9MSH - chains J and U of the 8 polymer chains in the assembly; structure by electron microscopy, 2.80 A resolution.

Chain J:
Name: DNA-directed RNA polymerase subunit beta'
Organism: Escherichia coli
Notes: EC 2.7.7.6
UniProtKB: P0A8T7 (RPOC_ECOLI); residues 1-1407 here = UniProt positions 1-1407
Amino-acid sequence (1415 residues; row label = number of the first residue in the row):
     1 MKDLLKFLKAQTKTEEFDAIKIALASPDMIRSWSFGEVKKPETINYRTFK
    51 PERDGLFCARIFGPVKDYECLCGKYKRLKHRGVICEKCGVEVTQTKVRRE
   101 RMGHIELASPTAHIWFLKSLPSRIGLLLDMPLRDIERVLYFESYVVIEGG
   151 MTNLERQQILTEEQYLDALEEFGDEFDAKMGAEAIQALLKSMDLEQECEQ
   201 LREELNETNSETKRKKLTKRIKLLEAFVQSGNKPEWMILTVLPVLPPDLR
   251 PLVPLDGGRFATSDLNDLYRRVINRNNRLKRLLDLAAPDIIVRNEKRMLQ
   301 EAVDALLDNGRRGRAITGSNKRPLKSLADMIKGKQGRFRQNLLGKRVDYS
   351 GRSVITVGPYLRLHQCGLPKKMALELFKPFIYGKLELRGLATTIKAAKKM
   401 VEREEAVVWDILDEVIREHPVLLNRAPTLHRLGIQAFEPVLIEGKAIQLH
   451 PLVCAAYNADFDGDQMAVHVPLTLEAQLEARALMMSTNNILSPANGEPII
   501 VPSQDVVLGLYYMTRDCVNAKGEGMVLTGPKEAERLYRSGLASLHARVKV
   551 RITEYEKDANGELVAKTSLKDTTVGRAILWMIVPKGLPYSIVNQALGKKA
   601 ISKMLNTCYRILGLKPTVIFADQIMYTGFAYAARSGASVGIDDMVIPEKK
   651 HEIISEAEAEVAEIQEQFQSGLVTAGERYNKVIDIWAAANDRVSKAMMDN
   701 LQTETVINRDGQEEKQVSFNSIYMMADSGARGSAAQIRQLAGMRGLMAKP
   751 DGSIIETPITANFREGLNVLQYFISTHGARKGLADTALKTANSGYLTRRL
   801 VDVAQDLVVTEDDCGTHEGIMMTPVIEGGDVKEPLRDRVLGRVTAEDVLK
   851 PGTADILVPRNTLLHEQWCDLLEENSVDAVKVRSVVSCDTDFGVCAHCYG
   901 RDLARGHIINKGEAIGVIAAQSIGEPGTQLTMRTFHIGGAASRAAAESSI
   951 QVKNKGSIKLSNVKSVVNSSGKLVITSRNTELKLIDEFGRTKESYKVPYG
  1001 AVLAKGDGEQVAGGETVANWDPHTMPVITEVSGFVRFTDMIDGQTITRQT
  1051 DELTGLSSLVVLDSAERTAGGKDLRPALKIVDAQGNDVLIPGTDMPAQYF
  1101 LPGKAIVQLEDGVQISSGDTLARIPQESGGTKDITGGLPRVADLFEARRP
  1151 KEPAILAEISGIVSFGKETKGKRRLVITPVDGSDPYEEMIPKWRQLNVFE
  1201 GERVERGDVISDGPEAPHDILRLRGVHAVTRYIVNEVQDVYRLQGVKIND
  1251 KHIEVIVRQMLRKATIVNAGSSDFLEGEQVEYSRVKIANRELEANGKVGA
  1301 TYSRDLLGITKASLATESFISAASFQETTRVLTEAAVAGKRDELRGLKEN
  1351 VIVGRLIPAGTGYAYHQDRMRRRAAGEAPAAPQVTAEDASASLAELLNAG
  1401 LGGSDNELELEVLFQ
Disordered / not traced: 1, 933-947, 1127-1133, 1374-1415
Differences from the reference sequence: expression tag (1408-1415)
Curated features (UniProtKB/Swiss-Prot):
  - binding site (Zn(2+)): Cys70, Cys72, Cys85, Cys88, Cys814, Cys888, Cys895, Cys898
  - binding site (Mg(2+)): Asp460, Asp462, Asp464
  - modified residue: Lys983 (N6-acetyllysine)
  - mutagenesis: Gln504 (Q504P: Resistant to antibiotics salinamide A and B), Asn690 (N690D: Resistant to antibiotics salinamide A and B), Met697 (M697V: Resistant to antibiotics salinamide A and B), Ala735 (A735T: Resistant to antibiotics salinamide A and B), Arg738 (R738C/H/P/S: Resistant to antibiotics salinamide A and B), Ala748 (A748E: Resistant to antibiotics salinamide A and B), Pro758 (P758S/T: Resistant to antibiotics salinamide A and B), Phe763 (F763C: Resistant to antibiotics salinamide A and B), Ser775 (S775A: Resistant to antibiotics salinamide A and B), Ala779 (A779T/V: Resistant to antibiotics salinamide A and B), Arg780 (R780C: Resistant to antibiotics salinamide A and B), Gly782 (G782A/C: Resistant to antibiotics salinamide A and B), 1 further mutagenesis entry in UniProt
Bound ions: Zn2+ site 1: Cys70, Cys72, Cys85, Cys88; Mg2+: Asp460, Asp462, Asp464; Zn2+ site 2: Cys814, Cys888, Cys895, Cys898

Chain U:
Molecule: dhsU (-60 to +30) non-template strand
Sequence (90 nucleotides; each row starts with the number of its first residue):
     1 CGCAAGTTCCTTAGAATTTCAGTGTCCAGAAATTGGCACGAAAATTGCAA
    51 TAAATACAACGAACAAAAATGGAGGTAAGAGTATGGGTGG
Disordered / not traced: 1-26, 76-90

Interface between chain J and chain U:
Residue-residue contacts (7; chain J residue first):
  Arg47(J) with DT46(U), salt bridge to the phosphate
  Arg133(J) with DA69(U), salt bridge to the phosphate
  Arg1148(J) with DC64(U), hydrogen bond to the phosphate; DA65(U), salt bridge to the phosphate
  Lys1170(J) with DA73(U), salt bridge to the phosphate
  Lys1311(J) with DA65(U), hydrogen bond to the phosphate; DA66(U), salt bridge to the phosphate
Interface residues without a listed pair, chain J (9 interface residues in all): Pro121, Arg278, Arg281, Asp1143
Interface residues without a listed pair, chain U (9 interface residues in all): DT51, DA52, DA67

In short:
The chain J/chain U interface involves 9 residues from each chain; the contacts include 2 hydrogen bonds and 5
salt bridges. Polar pairs include Arg1148(J)-DC64(U), Lys1311(J)-DA65(U) and Arg47(J)-DT46(U). Curated
annotation (UniProt) lists 8 Zn2+-binding residues, 3 Mg2+-binding residues and 13 mutagenesis sites on chain
J.
Chain J is DNA-directed RNA polymerase subunit beta' (Escherichia coli) and chain U is dhsU (-60 to +30)
non-template strand; the structure, de novo SigN RNA polymerase open complex (RPo), was determined by electron
microscopy (same publication as 9MSE, 9MSF, 9MSG and 9MSJ).
